6N0F - chains B and KF of the 51 polymer chains in the assembly; structure by electron microscopy, 3.90 A resolution.

[Chain B]
Protein: Microcompartments protein
Organism: Haliangium ochraceum (strain DSM 14365 / JCM 11303 / SMP-2)
UniProt: D0LID6 (D0LID6_HALO1); numbering as in UniProt (aligned over 1-212)
Chain sequence (212 residues; numbered 1 to 212; the number before each row is that of its first residue):
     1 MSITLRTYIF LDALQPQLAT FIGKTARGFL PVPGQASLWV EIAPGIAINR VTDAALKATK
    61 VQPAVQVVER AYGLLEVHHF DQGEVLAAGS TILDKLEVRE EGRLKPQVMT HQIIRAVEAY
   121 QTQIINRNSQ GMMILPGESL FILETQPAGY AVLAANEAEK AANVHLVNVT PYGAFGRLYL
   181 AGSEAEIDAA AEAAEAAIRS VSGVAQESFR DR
Not modelled in the structure: 1-3, 206-212

[Chain KF]
Protein: Microcompartments protein
Organism: Haliangium ochraceum (strain DSM 14365 / JCM 11303 / SMP-2)
UniProt: D0LID5 (D0LID5_HALO1); numbering as in UniProt (aligned over 1-99)
Chain sequence (99 residues; row label = number of the first residue in the row):
     1 MADALGMIEV RGFVGMVEAA DAMVKAAKVE LIGYEKTGGG YVTAVVRGDV AAVKAATEAG
    61 QRAAERVGEV VAVHVIPRPH VNVDAALPLG RTPGMDKSA
Not modelled in the structure: 1, 94-99
UniProt features mapped onto this chain:
  - mutagenesis: Lys-28 (K28A: Forms larger hexamer patches, increases hexamer stacking), Arg-78 (R78A: Forms smaller hexamer patches)

[Interface between chain B and chain KF]
Residue-residue contacts - 11 pairs, chain B then chain KF:
  Asp-12(B) / Ala-26(KF)
  Ala-13(B) / Lys-25(KF)
  Asp-81(B) / Asp-49(KF)
  Asp-81(B) / Ala-51(KF)
  Gln-82(B) / Ala-26(KF)
  Gln-82(B) / Ala-27(KF)
  Gln-82(B) / Ala-51(KF)
  Gln-82(B) / Ala-52(KF)
  Gln-82(B) / Ala-55(KF)
  Gly-83(B) / Ala-51(KF)
  Lys-160(B) / Lys-25(KF)  hydrogen bond (backbone-side chain)
Other interface residues (no listed pair), chain B (8 interface residues in all): Gln-15, Ala-161
Other interface residues (no listed pair), chain KF (9 interface residues in all): Lys-28, Ala-59

[Summary]
The interface between chain B and chain KF involves 8 residues on one side and 9 on the other; the contacts
include 1 hydrogen bond. The hydrogen-bonded pair is Lys-160(B)/Lys-25(KF). Curated annotation (UniProt) lists
2 mutagenesis sites on chain KF.
Chain B is Microcompartments protein and chain KF is Microcompartments protein, both from Haliangium ochraceum
(strain DSM 14365 / JCM 11303 / SMP-2); the structure, Cryo-EM structure of the HO BMC shell: subregion
classified for BMC-T: TD-TSTSTS, was determined by electron microscopy together with 6MZU, 6MZV, 6MZX, 6MZY,
6N06, 6N07, 6N09 and 6N0G from the same study.
